9BLF - chains A and D of the 6 polymer chains in the assembly; structure by electron microscopy, 3.31 A resolution.

[Chain A]
Molecule: RNA-directed RNA polymerase nsp12
From: Severe acute respiratory syndrome coronavirus 2
UniProtKB: P0DTD1 (R1AB_SARS2); residues -1 to 932 here correspond to UniProt positions 4391-5324 (UniProt number = residue number + 4392)
Sequence (964 residues; each row starts with the number of its first residue; numbers below 1 keep their minus sign (Met-1 is residue -1)):
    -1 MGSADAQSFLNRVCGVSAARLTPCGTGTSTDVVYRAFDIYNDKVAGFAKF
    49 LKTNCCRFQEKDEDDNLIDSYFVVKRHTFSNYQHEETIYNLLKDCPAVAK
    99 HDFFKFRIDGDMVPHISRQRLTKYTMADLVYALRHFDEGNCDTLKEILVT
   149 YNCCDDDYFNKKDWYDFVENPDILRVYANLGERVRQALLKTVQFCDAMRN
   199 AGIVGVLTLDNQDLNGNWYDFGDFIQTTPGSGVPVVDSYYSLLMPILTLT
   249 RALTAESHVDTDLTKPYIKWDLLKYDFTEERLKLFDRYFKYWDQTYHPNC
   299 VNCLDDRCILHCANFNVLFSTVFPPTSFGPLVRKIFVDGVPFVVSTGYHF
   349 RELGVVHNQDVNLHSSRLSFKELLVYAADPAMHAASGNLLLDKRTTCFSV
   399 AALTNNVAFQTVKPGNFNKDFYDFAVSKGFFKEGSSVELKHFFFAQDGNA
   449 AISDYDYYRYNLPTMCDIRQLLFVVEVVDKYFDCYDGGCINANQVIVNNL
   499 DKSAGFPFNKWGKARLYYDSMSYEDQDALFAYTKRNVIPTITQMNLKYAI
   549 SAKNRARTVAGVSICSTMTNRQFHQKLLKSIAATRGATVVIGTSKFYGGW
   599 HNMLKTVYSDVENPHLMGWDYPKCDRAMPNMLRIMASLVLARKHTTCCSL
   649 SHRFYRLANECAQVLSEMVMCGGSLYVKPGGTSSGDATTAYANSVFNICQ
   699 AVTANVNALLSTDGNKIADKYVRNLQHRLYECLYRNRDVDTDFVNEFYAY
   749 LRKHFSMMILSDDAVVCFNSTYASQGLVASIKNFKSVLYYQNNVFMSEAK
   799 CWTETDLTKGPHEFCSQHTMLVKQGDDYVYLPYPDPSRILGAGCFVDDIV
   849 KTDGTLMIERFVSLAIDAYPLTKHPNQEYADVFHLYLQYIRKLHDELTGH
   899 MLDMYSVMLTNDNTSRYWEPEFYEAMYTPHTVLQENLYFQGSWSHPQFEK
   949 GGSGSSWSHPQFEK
Unresolved in the structure: -1 to 1, 930-962
Differences from the reference sequence: conflict Met-1 (Leu4391 in P0DTD1), Gly0 (Gln4392 in P0DTD1); expression tag (933-962)
Metal / ion sites: Mg2+ site 1: Asp208, Asn209, Asp218 (together with Cytarabine-TRIPHOSPHATE); Zn2+ site 1: His295, Cys301, Cys306, Cys310; Zn2+ site 2: Cys487, His642, Cys645, Cys646; Mg2+ site 2: Asp618, Tyr619, Asp760 (together with Cytarabine-TRIPHOSPHATE); Mg2+ site 3: Asp761, Glu811
Residues lining bound ligands:
  - Cytarabine-TRIPHOSPHATE (HF4; 4-amino-1-{5-O-[(S)-hydroxy{[(R)-hydroxy(phosphonooxy)phosphoryl]oxy}phosphoryl]-beta-D-arabinofuranosyl}pyrimidin-2(1H)-one), molecule 1: Val31, Phe35, Lys50, Asn52, Cys53, Arg55, Val71, Lys73, Arg116, Leu119, Thr120, Lys121, Tyr122, Thr123, Asp208, Asp211, Tyr217, Asp218
  - Cytarabine-TRIPHOSPHATE (HF4), molecule 2: Lys545, Arg553, Arg555, Val557, Asp618, Tyr619, Pro620, Lys621, Cys622, Asp623, Asp760
Swiss-Prot annotation at these positions:
  - region: Lys545 to Arg555 (Interaction with RMP Remdesivir), Thr582 to Pro620 (RdRp Palm N-ter)
  - active site: Ser759, Asp760, Asp761
  - binding site (Mn(2+)): Asn209, Asp218
  - binding site (Zn(2+)): His295, Cys301, Cys306, Cys310, Cys487, His642, Cys645, Cys646
  - site: Gln932 (Cleavage)

[Chain D]
Molecule: Non-structural protein 8
From: Severe acute respiratory syndrome coronavirus 2
UniProtKB: P0DTD1 (R1AB_SARS2); residues 1-198 here correspond to UniProt positions 3943-4140 (UniProt number = residue number + 3942)
Sequence (199 residues; numbered 0 to 198; the number before each row is that of its first residue; numbering starts at 0):
     0 GAIASEFSSLPSYAAFATAQEAYEQAVANGDSEVVLKKLKKSLNVAKSEF
    50 DRDAAMQRKLEKMADQAMTQMYKQARSEDKRAKVTSAMQTMLFTMLRKLD
   100 NDALNNIINNARDGCVPLNIIPLTTAAKLMVVIPDYNTYKNTCDGTTFTY
   150 ASALWEIQQVVDADSKIVQLSEISMDNSPNLAWPLIVTALRANSAVKLQ
Unresolved in the structure: 0-5, 192-198
Differences from the reference sequence: expression tag (0)
Swiss-Prot annotation at these positions:
  - site: Gln198 (Cleavage)

[How chain A and chain D interact]
Residue-residue contacts (18):
  Asn414(A) with Met87(D)
  Phe415(A) with Met94(D), hydrophobic
  Lys417(A) with Thr93(D)
  Val848(A) with Ser76(D)
  Thr850(A) with Lys79(D), hydrogen bond
  Asp851(A) with Arg75(D), salt bridge
  Thr853(A) with Tyr71(D), hydrogen bond
  Leu854(A) with Lys72(D)
  Leu895(A) with Tyr71(D), hydrophobic
  His898(A) with Tyr71(D); Arg75(D)
  Met902(A) with Tyr71(D), hydrophobic
  Tyr903(A) with Met67(D), hydrophobic; Met70(D); Tyr71(D), hydrogen bond (side chain-backbone)
  Leu907(A) with Asp64(D)
  Thr908(A) with Glu60(D), hydrogen bond
  Asn909(A) with Asp64(D), hydrogen bond
Interface residues without a listed pair, chain A (18 interface residues in all): Asp421, Ile847, Met899
Interface residues without a listed pair, chain D (16 interface residues in all): Thr68, Val83, Met90, Lys97

[Overview]
18 residues of chain A and 16 residues of chain D are in contact, with 5 hydrogen bonds and 1 salt bridge.
Polar contacts include Asp851(A)-Arg75(D), Thr850(A)-Lys79(D) and Thr853(A)-Tyr71(D). Bound to chain A:
Cytarabine-TRIPHOSPHATE.
Here chain A is RNA-directed RNA polymerase nsp12 and chain D is Non-structural protein 8, both from Severe
acute respiratory syndrome coronavirus 2. Entry 9BLF (SARS-CoV-2 core polymerase complex inhibited by araCTP)
was determined by electron microscopy.
